4KA8 - chain A; structure by X-ray diffraction, 1.90 A resolution.

# Chain A
Molecule: Oligopeptidase A
Source organism: Arabidopsis thaliana
Reference sequence: Q9LSL3 (Q9LSL3_ARATH); residues 83-791 here correspond to UniProt positions 6-714 (UniProt number = residue number - 77)
Sequence (714 residues; each row starts with the number of its first residue):
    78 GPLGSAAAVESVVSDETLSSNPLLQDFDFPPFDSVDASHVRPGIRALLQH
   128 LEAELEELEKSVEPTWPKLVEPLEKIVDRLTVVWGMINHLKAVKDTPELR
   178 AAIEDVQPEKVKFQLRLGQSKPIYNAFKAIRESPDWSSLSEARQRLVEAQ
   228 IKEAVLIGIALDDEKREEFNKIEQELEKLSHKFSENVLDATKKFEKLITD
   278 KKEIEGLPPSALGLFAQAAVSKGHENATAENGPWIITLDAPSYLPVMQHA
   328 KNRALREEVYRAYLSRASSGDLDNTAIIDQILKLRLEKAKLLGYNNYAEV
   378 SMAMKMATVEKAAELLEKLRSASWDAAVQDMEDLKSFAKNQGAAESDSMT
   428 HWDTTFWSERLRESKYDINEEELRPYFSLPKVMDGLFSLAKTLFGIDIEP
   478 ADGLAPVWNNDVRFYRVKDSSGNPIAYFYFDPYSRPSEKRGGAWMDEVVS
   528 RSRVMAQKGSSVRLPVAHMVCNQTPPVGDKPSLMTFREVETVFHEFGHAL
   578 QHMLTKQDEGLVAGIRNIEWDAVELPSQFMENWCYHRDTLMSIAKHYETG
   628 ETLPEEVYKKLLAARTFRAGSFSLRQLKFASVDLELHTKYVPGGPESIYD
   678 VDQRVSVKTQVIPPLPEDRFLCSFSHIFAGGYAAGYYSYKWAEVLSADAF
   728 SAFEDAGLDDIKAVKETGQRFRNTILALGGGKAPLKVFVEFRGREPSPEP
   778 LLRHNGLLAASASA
Not modelled in the structure: 78-90, 786-791
Sequence notes: expression tag (78-82)
Ion coordination: Na+: M379, K382, A384; Zn2+: H571, H575, E601
What the authors report for this chain:
  - Zn2+ coordination: H571, H575, E601
  - catalytic residues: E572 (proposed by the authors, not directly observed)
  - mutagenesis - E572Q, H703F, Y709F: abolished catalytic activity

# In short
M379, K382 and A384 form the Na+ site. The Zn2+ site is built by H571, H575 and E601. From the paper: the
catalytic residue E572; E572Q, H703F and Y709F abolish catalytic activity.
Chain A is Oligopeptidase A (Arabidopsis thaliana); the structure, Structure of Organellar OligoPeptidase, was
determined by X-ray diffraction (same publication as 4KA7).
